PDB entry 3OQO | X-ray diffraction, 2.97 A resolution | chains C and B of the 6 polymer chains in the assembly

[Chain C]
Molecule: Catabolite control protein A
Source organism: Bacillus subtilis
Reference sequence: P25144 (CCPA_BACSU); residues 2-334 here correspond to UniProt positions 1-333 (UniProt number = residue number - 1)
Chain sequence (339 residues; each row starts with the number of its first residue):
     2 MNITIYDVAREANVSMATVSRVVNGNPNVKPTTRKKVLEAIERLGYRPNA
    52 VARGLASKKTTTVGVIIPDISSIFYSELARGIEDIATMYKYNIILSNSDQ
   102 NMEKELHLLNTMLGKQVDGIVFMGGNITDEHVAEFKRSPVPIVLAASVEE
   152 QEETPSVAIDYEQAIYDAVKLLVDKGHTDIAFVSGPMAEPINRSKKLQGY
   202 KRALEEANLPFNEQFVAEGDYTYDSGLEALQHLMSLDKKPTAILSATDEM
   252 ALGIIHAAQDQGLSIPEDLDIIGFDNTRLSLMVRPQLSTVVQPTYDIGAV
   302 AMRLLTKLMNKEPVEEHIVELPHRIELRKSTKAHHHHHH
Disordered / not traced: 334-340
Differences from the reference sequence: expression tag (335-340)
What the authors report for this chain:
  - binding site for the 16-nt DNA strand: Ala18, Arg22, Ala53, Leu56, Ala57

[Chain B]
Molecule: 16-nt DNA strand
Sequence (16 nucleotides; numbered 700 to 715; the number before each row is that of its first residue):
   700 CTGAAAGCGCTAACAG

[Chain C / chain B interface]
Contacting residue pairs (22; chain C residue first):
  Asn14(C) - DG702(B)  phosphate contact
  Val15(C) - DG702(B)  phosphate contact
  Ser16(C) - DG702(B)  hydrogen bond to the phosphate
  Ala18(C) - DG702(B)  base contact
  Ala18(C) - DA703(B)  base contact
  Thr19(C) - DT701(B)  sugar contact
  Thr19(C) - DG702(B)  phosphate contact
  Arg22(C) - DT701(B)  sugar contact
  Arg22(C) - DG702(B)  hydrogen bond to the base
  Asn29(C) - DC700(B)  sugar contact
  Asn29(C) - DT701(B)  base contact
  Val30(C) - DC700(B)  sugar contact
  Val30(C) - DT701(B)  phosphate contact
  Lys31(C) - DC700(B)  phosphate contact
  Lys31(C) - DT701(B)  hydrogen bond to the phosphate
  Thr34(C) - DT701(B)  hydrogen bond to the phosphate
  Leu56(C) - DC707(B)  sugar contact
  Leu56(C) - DG708(B)  sugar contact
  Ala57(C) - DG706(B)  base contact
  Ala57(C) - DC707(B)  hydrogen bond to the base
  Lys59(C) - DC707(B)  phosphate contact
  Lys59(C) - DG708(B)  salt bridge to the phosphate

[Overview]
Chain C and chain B form an interface of 13 and 7 residues respectively, with 5 hydrogen bonds and 1 salt
bridge. Polar contacts include Arg22(C)-DG702(B), Ala57(C)-DC707(B) and Ser16(C)-DG702(B). From the paper: a
binding site for the 16-nt DNA strand at Ala18(C), Arg22(C) and Ala53(C) among others.
Here chain C is Catabolite control protein A (Bacillus subtilis) and chain B is a 16-nt DNA strand. Entry 3OQO
(Ccpa-hpr-ser46p-syn cre) was determined by X-ray diffraction, deposited together with 3OQM and 3OQN.
